PDB entry 9GU3 | electron microscopy, 2.64 A resolution | chains A and B of the 9 polymer chains in the assembly

# Chain A
Name: Acetylcholine receptor subunit alpha
From: Homo sapiens
UniProt: P02708 (ACHA_HUMAN); residues 1-437 here correspond to UniProt positions 21-457 (UniProt number = residue number + 20)
Amino-acid sequence (437 residues; each row starts with the number of its first residue):
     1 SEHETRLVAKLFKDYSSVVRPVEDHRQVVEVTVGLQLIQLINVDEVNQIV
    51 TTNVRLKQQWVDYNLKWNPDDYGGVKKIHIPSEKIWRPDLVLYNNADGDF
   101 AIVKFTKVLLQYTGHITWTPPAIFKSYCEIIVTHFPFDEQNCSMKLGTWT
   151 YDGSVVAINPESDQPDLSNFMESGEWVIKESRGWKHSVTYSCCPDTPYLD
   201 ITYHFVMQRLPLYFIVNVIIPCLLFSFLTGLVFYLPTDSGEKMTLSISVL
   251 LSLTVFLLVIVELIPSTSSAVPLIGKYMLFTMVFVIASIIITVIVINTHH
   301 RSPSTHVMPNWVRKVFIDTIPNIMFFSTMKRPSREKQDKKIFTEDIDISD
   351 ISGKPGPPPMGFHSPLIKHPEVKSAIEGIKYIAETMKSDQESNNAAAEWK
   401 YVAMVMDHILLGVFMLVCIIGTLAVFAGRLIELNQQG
Disordered / not traced: 298-401, 427-437
Disulfides: Cys128-Cys142, Cys192-Cys193
Covalently attached groups: glycan linked to Asn141
Small-molecule neighbours: acetylcholine (ACH): Tyr93, Thr148, Trp149, Thr150, Tyr190, Cys192, Cys193, Tyr198
Curated features (UniProtKB/Swiss-Prot):
  - glycosylation: Asn141 (N-linked (GlcNAc...) asparagine)

# Chain B
Name: Acetylcholine receptor subunit beta
From: Homo sapiens
UniProt: P11230 (ACHB_HUMAN); residues 1-478 here correspond to UniProt positions 24-501 (UniProt number = residue number + 23)
Amino-acid sequence (478 residues; numbered 1 to 478; the number before each row is that of its first residue):
     1 SEAEGRLREKLFSGYDSSVRPAREVGDRVRVSVGLILAQLISLNEKDEEM
    51 STKVYLDLEWTDYRLSWDPAEHDGIDSLRITAESVWLPDVVLLNNNDGNF
   101 DVALDISVVVSSDGSVRWQPPGIYRSSCSIQVTYFPFDWQNCTMVFSSYS
   151 YDSSEVSLQTGLGPDGQGHQEIHIHEGTFIENGQWEIIHKPSRLIQPPGD
   201 PRGGREGQRQEVIFYLIIRRKPLFYLVNVIAPCILITLLAIFVFYLPPDA
   251 GEKMGLSIFALLTLTVFLLLLADKVPETSLSVPIIIKYLMFTMVLVTFSV
   301 ILSVVVLNLHHRSPHTHQMPLWVRQIFIHKLPLYLRLKRPKPERDLMPEP
   351 PHCSSPGSGWGRGTDEYFIRKPPSDFLFPKPNRFQPELSAPDLRRFIDGP
   401 NRAVALLPELREVVSSISYIARQLQEQEDHDALKEDWQFVAMVVDRLFLW
   451 TFIIFTSVGTLVIFLDATYHLPPPDPFP
Disordered / not traced: 199-206, 310-436
Disulfides: Cys128-Cys142
Covalently attached groups: N-acetylglucosamine (NAG) linked to Asn141
Curated features (UniProtKB/Swiss-Prot):
  - modified residue: Tyr367 (Phosphotyrosine)
  - glycosylation: Asn141 (N-linked (GlcNAc...) asparagine)

# How chain A and chain B interact
Pairs across the interface (54):
  Ser1(A) with Val19(B); Arg20(B), hydrogen bond (side chain-backbone); Pro21(B); Ala22(B), hydrogen bond (backbone-backbone); Arg23(B); Tyr63(B), hydrogen bond (backbone-side chain)
  Glu2(A) with Tyr63(B)
  Glu4(A) with Val19(B)
  Thr5(A) with Asp16(B); Val19(B)
  Gln39(A) with Asn96(B), hydrogen bond
  Arg55(A) with Phe100(B); Tyr149(B)
  Gly73(A) with Val25(B)
  Val75(A) with Val25(B), hydrophobic
  His79(A) with Ser18(B); Ser150(B); Tyr151(B); Glu155(B), salt bridge
  Lys104(A) with Gly98(B), hydrogen bond (side chain-backbone)
  Thr106(A) with Tyr149(B)
  Lys107(A) with Ser150(B); Tyr151(B), hydrogen bond
  Thr119(A) with Tyr149(B), hydrogen bond (backbone-side chain)
  Pro120(A) with Tyr149(B)
  Pro121(A) with Phe100(B), hydrophobic; Tyr149(B)
  Ile123(A) with Asp97(B); Gly98(B)
  Gly174(A) with Thr278(B); Ser279(B), hydrogen bond (backbone-backbone); Leu280(B)
  Glu175(A) with Glu277(B); Thr278(B)
  Leu210(A) with Ser279(B), hydrogen bond (backbone-side chain)
  Leu212(A) with Ser279(B); Val282(B), hydrophobic
  Tyr213(A) with Lys46(B); Ala272(B), hydrogen bond (side chain-backbone); Pro276(B); Glu277(B); Ser279(B)
  Val216(A) with Ile286(B), hydrophobic
  Asn217(A) with Ala272(B)
  Leu224(A) with Thr297(B)
  Phe225(A) with Thr265(B)
  Leu231(A) with Val304(B)
  Tyr234(A) with Val304(B), hydrophobic; Asn308(B), hydrogen bond (backbone-side chain)
  Leu235(A) with Val304(B)
  Pro236(A) with Leu307(B); Asn308(B)
  Phe256(A) with Thr265(B)
  His408(A) with Asn308(B)
Also at the interface, not in a pair above, chain A (41 interface residues in all): Val8, Ile41, Asn53, Tyr72, Lys77, Pro81, Met171, Pro221, Glu241, Ser248
Also at the interface, not in a pair above, chain B (43 interface residues in all): Gly14, Arg64, Trp86, Asp89, Leu93, Asn94, Asn95, Ser127, Met254, Ile258, Leu268, Val275

# Overview
41 residues of chain A face 43 of chain B across their interface, with 11 hydrogen bonds and 1 salt bridge.
Among the polar pairs are His79(A)-Glu155(B), Ser1(A)-Arg20(B) and Ser1(A)-Tyr63(B). Chain A binds
acetylcholine. Covalently linked N-acetylglucosamine: at Asn141(B).
Chain A is Acetylcholine receptor subunit alpha and chain B is Acetylcholine receptor subunit beta, both from
Homo sapiens; the structure, Human adult muscle nAChR in desensitised state in nanodisc with 1 mM
acetylcholine, was determined by electron microscopy, deposited together with 9GU0, 9GU1 and 9GU2.
